Entry 3L33 (X-ray diffraction, 2.48 A resolution); this record covers chains A and E.

== Chain A ==
Name: Trypsin-3
Organism: Homo sapiens
Notes: EC 3.4.21.4; fragment: Trypsin-3
UniProtKB: P35030 (TRY3_HUMAN); the construct lacks a stretch of the UniProt sequence and is renumbered around it, so the offset changes along the chain: 16-34 = UniProt 81-99; 37-67 = UniProt 100-130; 69-125 = UniProt 131-187; 127-130 = UniProt 188-191; 6 more segments
Sequence (224 residues; each row starts with the number of its first residue; note: 10 numbers in that range are skipped by the numbering (no residue carries them; nothing is unmodelled there)):
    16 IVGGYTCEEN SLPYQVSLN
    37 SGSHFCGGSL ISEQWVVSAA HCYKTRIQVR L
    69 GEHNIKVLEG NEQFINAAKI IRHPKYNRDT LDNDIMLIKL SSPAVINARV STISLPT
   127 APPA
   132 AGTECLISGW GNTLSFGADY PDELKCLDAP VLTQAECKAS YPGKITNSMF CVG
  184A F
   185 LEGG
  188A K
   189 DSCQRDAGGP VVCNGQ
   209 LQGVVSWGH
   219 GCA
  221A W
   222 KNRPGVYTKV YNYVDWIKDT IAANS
Differences from the reference sequence: variant Ala127 (Thr188 in P35030); engineered mutation Ala195 (Ser257 in P35030)
Disulfides: Cys22-Cys157, Cys42-Cys58, Cys136-Cys201, Cys168-Cys182, Cys191-Cys220
Metal / ion sites: Ca2+: Glu70, Asn72, Val75, Glu80
Curated features (UniProtKB/Swiss-Prot):
  - active site (Charge relay system): His57, Asp102
  - binding site (Ca(2+)): Glu70, Asn72, Val75, Glu77, Glu80
  - site: Asp189 (Required for specificity)
  - modified residue: Tyr151 (Sulfotyrosine)
What the authors report for this chain:
  - conformationally variable residues (side-chain flip): Arg193
  - mutagenesis - S195A: abolished catalytic activity (proposed by the authors, not directly observed)

== Chain E ==
Name: Amyloid beta A4 protein
Organism: Homo sapiens
UniProtKB: P05067 (A4_HUMAN); residues 4-55 here correspond to UniProt positions 290-341 (UniProt number = residue number + 286)
Sequence (52 residues; numbered 4 to 55; the number before each row is that of its first residue):
     4 VCSEQAETGP CRAMISRWYF DVTEGKCAPF FYGGCGGNRN NFDTEEYCMA VC
Disulfides: Cys5-Cys55, Cys14-Cys38, Cys30-Cys51
What the authors report for this chain:
  - conformationally variable residues: Met17, Phe34
  - contacts within the chain: Met17-Phe34
  - mutagenesis - R15K, R15K/M17R: decreased catalytic activity with Trypsin-3 (chain A)
  - mutagenesis - M17R: unchanged catalytic activity with Trypsin-3 (chain A)
  - mutagenesis - R15K/M17R: decreased binding to Trypsin-3 (chain A)

== How chain A and chain E interact ==
Residue-residue contacts (31):
  Phe41(A) with Ala16(E); Met17(E), hydrogen bond (backbone-backbone)
  Cys42(A) with Ala16(E), hydrophobic
  His57(A) with Cys14(E); Arg15(E); Ala16(E); Gly36(E)
  Leu99(A) with Cys14(E), hydrophobic; Cys38(E), hydrophobic
  Tyr151(A) with Met17(E), hydrophobic
  Asp189(A) with Arg15(E), salt bridge
  Ser190(A) with Arg15(E), hydrogen bond
  Cys191(A) with Arg15(E)
  Gln192(A) with Gly12(E); Cys14(E), hydrogen bond (side chain-backbone); Arg15(E); Ala16(E)
  Arg193(A) with Arg15(E), hydrogen bond (backbone-backbone); Ala16(E); Met17(E)
  Asp194(A) with Arg15(E), hydrogen bond (backbone-backbone)
  Ala195(A) with Arg15(E), hydrogen bond (backbone-backbone); Ala16(E)
  Ser214(A) with Cys14(E); Arg15(E), hydrogen bond (backbone-backbone)
  Trp215(A) with Pro13(E); Arg15(E)
  Gly216(A) with Pro13(E), hydrogen bond (backbone-backbone); Arg15(E)
  Gly219(A) with Arg15(E), hydrogen bond (backbone-side chain)
  Gly226(A) with Arg15(E)
Interface residues without a listed pair, chain A (23 interface residues in all): His40, Cys58, Val213, Cys220, Val227, Tyr228
Interface residues without a listed pair, chain E (10 interface residues in all): Thr11, Phe34
The authors on this interface:
  - residue pairs: Asp189(A)-Arg15(E), Arg193(A)-Met17(E), Arg15(E)-Ser190(A) (hydrogen bond)
  - interface residues, chain E: Arg15(E)
  - hot spots on chain E (mutagenesis) - R15K: decreased binding to Trypsin-3 (chain A)

== In short ==
23 residues of chain A and 10 residues of chain E are in contact; the contacts include 9 hydrogen bonds and 1
salt bridge. Polar pairs include Asp189(A)-Arg15(E), Ser190(A)-Arg15(E) and Gln192(A)-Cys14(E). The paper
describes contacts between Asp189(A) and Arg15(E) and Arg193(A) and Met17(E); a hydrogen bond between Arg15(E)
and Ser190(A). The paper reports that R15K and R15K/M17R of chain E reduce catalytic activity with Trypsin-3
(chain A); the interface residue Arg15(E); 4 substitutions were tested in all.
Chain A is Trypsin-3 and chain E is Amyloid beta A4 protein, both from Homo sapiens; the structure, Human
mesotrypsin complexed with amyloid precursor protein inhibitor(APPI), was determined by X-ray diffraction
together with 3L3T from the same study.
